PDB entry 3I4D | X-ray diffraction, 2.01 A resolution | chains M and H of the 3 polymer chains in the assembly

Chain M:
Name: Reaction center protein M chain
Source organism: Rhodobacter sphaeroides
UniProtKB: P0C0Y9 (RCEM_RHOSH); residues 1-307 here correspond to UniProt positions 2-308 (UniProt number = residue number + 1)
Amino-acid sequence (307 residues; row label = number of the first residue in the row):
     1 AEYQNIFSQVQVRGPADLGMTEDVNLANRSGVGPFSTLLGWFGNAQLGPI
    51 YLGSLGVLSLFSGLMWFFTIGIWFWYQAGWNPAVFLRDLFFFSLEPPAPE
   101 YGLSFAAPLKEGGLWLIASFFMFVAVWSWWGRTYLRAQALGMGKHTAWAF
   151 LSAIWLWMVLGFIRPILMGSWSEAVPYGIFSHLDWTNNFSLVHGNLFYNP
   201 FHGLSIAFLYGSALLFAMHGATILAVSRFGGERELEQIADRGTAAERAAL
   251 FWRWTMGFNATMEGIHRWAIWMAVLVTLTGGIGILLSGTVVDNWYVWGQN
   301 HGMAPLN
Unresolved in the structure: 303-307
Curated features (UniProtKB/Swiss-Prot):
  - binding site ((7R,8Z)-bacteriochlorophyll b): His182, His202
  - binding site (Fe cation): His219, Glu234, His266
  - binding site (a ubiquinone): Trp252
Bound ions: K+: Val192, Asp292; Fe ion: His219, Glu234, His266 (shared with 2 residues of chain L)
Ligand contacts:
  - bacteriochlorophyll a (BCL), molecule 1: Trp66, Met122, Val126, Phe150, Ala153, Ile154, Leu156, Trp157, Leu160, Trp185, Thr186, Asn187, Phe189, Ser190, Asn195, Leu196, Phe197, His202, Ser205, Ile206, Leu209, Tyr210, Val276, Thr277, Gly280, Gly281, Ile284
  - bacteriochlorophyll a (BCL), molecule 2: Met122, Trp157, Leu160, Val175, Ile179, His182, Leu183, Trp185, Thr186
  - bacteriochlorophyll a (BCL), molecule 3: Thr186, Phe197, Leu209, Tyr210
  - bacteriochlorophyll a (BCL), molecule 4: Phe197, Gly203, Ile206, Ala207, Tyr210, Gly211, Leu214
  - bacteriopheophytin a (BPH), molecule 1: Ser59, Leu60, Gly63, Leu64, Trp66, Phe67, Ala125, Val126, Trp129, Thr133, Thr146, Ala149, Phe150, Ser152, Ala153, Ala273, Val274, Thr277
  - bacteriopheophytin a (BPH), molecule 2: Tyr210, Ala213, Leu214, Ala217, Met218, Trp252, Thr255, Met256
  - spheroidene (SPO): Trp66, Phe67, Phe68, Ile70, Gly71, Ile72, Phe74, Trp75, Phe85, Leu89, Phe105, Trp115, Leu116, Ser119, Phe120, Met122, Phe123, Trp157, Met158, Leu160, Gly161, Phe162, Trp171, Val175, Pro176, Tyr177, Gly178, Ile179, His182
  - ubiquinone-10 (U10), molecule 1: Trp66, Phe67, Phe85, Leu86, Leu89, Phe90, Ile179
  - ubiquinone-10 (U10), molecule 2: Leu214, Leu215, Met218, His219, Thr222, Ile223, Ala245, Ala248, Ala249, Trp252, Thr255, Met256, Phe258, Asn259, Ala260, Thr261, Met262, Ile265, Trp268, Met272
  - ubiquinone-1 (UQ1): Leu86, Arg87, Leu89, Phe90, Phe91

Chain H:
Name: Reaction center protein H chain
Source organism: Rhodobacter sphaeroides
UniProtKB: P0C0Y7 (RCEH_RHOSH); residues 1-260 here = UniProt positions 1-260
Amino-acid sequence (260 residues; each row starts with the number of its first residue):
     1 MVGVTAFGNFDLASLAIYSFWIFLAGLIYYLQTENMREGYPLENEDGTPA
    51 ANQGPFPLPKPKTFILPHGRGTLTVPGPESEDRPIALARTAVSEGFPHAP
   101 TGDPMKDGVGPASWVARRDLPELDGHGHNKIKPMKAAAGFHVSAGKNPIG
   151 LPVRGCDLEIAGKVVDIWVDIPEQMARFLEVELKDGSTRLLPMQMVKVQS
   201 NRVHVNALSSDLFAGIPTIKSPTEVTLLEEDKICGYVAGGLMYAAPKRKS
   251 VVAAMLAEYA
Unresolved in the structure: 1-9, 249-260
Bound ions: K+: Met134, Ala137, Phe140
Ligand contacts: heptane-1,2,3-triol (HTO): Ile160, Ala161, Gly162, Lys163, Glu182, Leu183, Lys184

Chain M / chain H interface:
Pairs across the interface - 113 pairs, chain M then chain H:
  Ala1(M) - Lys197(H)
  Ala1(M) - Asn206(H)  hydrogen bond (backbone-side chain)
  Glu2(M) - Asn206(H)
  Tyr3(M) - Gln194(H)
  Tyr3(M) - Val196(H)
  Asn5(M) - Gln194(H)
  Gln9(M) - Gly145(H)
  Gln9(M) - Met193(H)
  Gln9(M) - Val196(H)  hydrogen bond (side chain-backbone)
  Gln9(M) - Lys197(H)
  Gln9(M) - Val198(H)  hydrogen bond (side chain-backbone)
  Val10(M) - Val142(H)  hydrophobic
  Val10(M) - Ala144(H)
  Val10(M) - Lys146(H)
  Gln11(M) - Val142(H)
  Gln11(M) - Ser143(H)  hydrogen bond (backbone-backbone)
  Gln11(M) - Ala144(H)  hydrogen bond (backbone-backbone)
  Val12(M) - His141(H)
  Val12(M) - Ser143(H)  hydrogen bond (backbone-side chain)
  Val12(M) - Gln174(H)
  Val12(M) - Met175(H)  hydrophobic
  Val12(M) - Ala176(H)
  Arg13(M) - Gly139(H)
  Arg13(M) - Phe140(H)
  Arg13(M) - His141(H)  hydrogen bond (backbone-backbone)
  Arg13(M) - Ser143(H)
  Arg13(M) - Gln174(H)
  Gly14(M) - Gly139(H)
  Gly14(M) - Phe140(H)
  Gly14(M) - Gln174(H)  hydrogen bond (backbone-side chain)
  Pro15(M) - Ala138(H)
  Pro15(M) - Phe140(H)
  Pro15(M) - Gln174(H)  hydrogen bond (backbone-side chain)
  Asp17(M) - Pro172(H)
  Met20(M) - Gly125(H)
  Met20(M) - His126(H)
  Thr37(M) - Ala144(H)
  Trp41(M) - Ala144(H)  hydrophobic
  Trp41(M) - Gly145(H)
  Asn44(M) - Glu173(H)
  Pro200(M) - Ile17(H)  hydrophobic
  Phe201(M) - Ala16(H)
  Phe201(M) - Ile17(H)
  Leu204(M) - Ile17(H)  hydrophobic
  Leu204(M) - Phe20(H)  hydrophobic
  Leu204(M) - Trp21(H)  hydrophobic
  Ser227(M) - Gln194(H)  hydrogen bond (backbone-side chain)
  Arg228(M) - Gln194(H)
  Arg228(M) - Met195(H)
  Arg228(M) - Cys234(H)  hydrogen bond (backbone-side chain)
  Arg228(M) - Leu241(H)
  Phe229(M) - Cys234(H)
  Phe229(M) - Ala238(H)  hydrophobic
  Glu232(M) - Arg177(H)  salt bridge
  Arg233(M) - Glu122(H)  salt bridge
  Arg233(M) - Ile131(H)
  Arg233(M) - Arg177(H)
  Arg233(M) - Leu227(H)
  Arg233(M) - Glu230(H)  salt bridge
  Glu236(M) - Arg117(H)  hydrogen bond (backbone-side chain)
  Glu236(M) - Arg118(H)  salt bridge
  Glu236(M) - Glu122(H)
  Glu236(M) - Leu227(H)
  Gln237(M) - Arg117(H)
  Ile238(M) - Glu38(H)
  Ile238(M) - Phe64(H)  hydrophobic
  Ile238(M) - Leu73(H)
  Ala239(M) - Leu66(H)  hydrophobic
  Ala239(M) - Leu73(H)
  Asp240(M) - Arg117(H)  hydrogen bond (backbone-side chain)
  Asp240(M) - Arg118(H)  salt bridge
  Asp240(M) - Leu227(H)
  Arg241(M) - Glu38(H)  salt bridge
  Arg241(M) - Glu79(H)  salt bridge
  Arg241(M) - Val115(H)
  Arg241(M) - Arg117(H)
  Gly242(M) - Val115(H)
  Gly242(M) - Arg117(H)
  Gly242(M) - Asp231(H)
  Thr243(M) - Ser113(H)
  Thr243(M) - Val115(H)
  Thr243(M) - Asp231(H)  hydrogen bond (backbone-side chain)
  Glu246(M) - Val115(H)
  Arg247(M) - Pro111(H)  hydrogen bond (side chain-backbone)
  Arg247(M) - Ala112(H)
  Arg247(M) - Ser113(H)  hydrogen bond (side chain-backbone)
  Arg247(M) - Gly235(H)
  Arg253(M) - Tyr40(H)  hydrogen bond
  Arg253(M) - Leu42(H)
  Phe258(M) - Gln32(H)
  Ala260(M) - Asn35(H)
  Thr261(M) - Asn35(H)  hydrogen bond (backbone-side chain)
  Thr261(M) - Glu38(H)
  Glu263(M) - Lys62(H)  salt bridge
  Glu263(M) - Phe64(H)
  Gly264(M) - Asn35(H)  hydrogen bond (backbone-side chain)
  Ile265(M) - Asn35(H)  hydrogen bond (backbone-side chain)
  Arg267(M) - Tyr30(H)  hydrogen bond
  Arg267(M) - Leu31(H)
  Arg267(M) - Glu34(H)  salt bridge
  Arg267(M) - Lys62(H)
  Trp268(M) - Leu31(H)  hydrophobic
  Trp268(M) - Asn35(H)
  Trp271(M) - Phe23(H)  hydrophobic
  Trp271(M) - Leu27(H)
  Leu275(M) - Leu27(H)  hydrophobic
  Thr279(M) - Phe20(H)
  Val290(M) - Ala13(H)
  Val291(M) - Ala13(H)  hydrophobic
  Trp297(M) - Asp11(H)  hydrogen bond
  Trp297(M) - Ala13(H)
  Trp297(M) - Ser14(H)
  His301(M) - Ser14(H)
Also at the interface, not in a pair above, chain M (56 interface residues in all): Phe35, Phe208, Asn259, Leu286, Trp294, Gly302
Also at the interface, not in a pair above, chain H (75 interface residues in all): Leu12, Leu24, Ile28, Arg37, Gly39, Glu81, Gly110, Trp114, Lys130, Met134, Pro148, Ile167, Val169, Pro192

In short:
56 residues of chain M face 75 of chain H across their interface; the contacts include 22 hydrogen bonds and 9
salt bridges. Polar contacts include Glu232(M)-Arg177(H), Arg233(M)-Glu122(H) and Arg233(M)-Glu230(H). Chain M
binds 4 copies of bacteriochlorophyll a, bacteriopheophytin a, ubiquinone-10, ubiquinone-1 and spheroidene.
Here chain M is Reaction center protein M chain and chain H is Reaction center protein H chain, both from
Rhodobacter sphaeroides. Entry 3I4D (Photosynthetic reaction center from rhodobacter sphaeroides 2.4.1) was
determined by X-ray diffraction.
